4TUU - chain A; structure by X-ray diffraction, 2.64 A resolution.

[Chain A]
Molecule: Phosphatidylinositol 4,5-bisphosphate 3-kinase catalytic subunit alpha isoform
Organism: Homo sapiens
Notes: EC 2.7.1.153, 2.7.11.1
UniProtKB: P42336 (PK3CA_HUMAN); residue numbers follow UniProt; this construct covers 105-1048
Chain sequence (946 residues; each row starts with the number of its first residue):
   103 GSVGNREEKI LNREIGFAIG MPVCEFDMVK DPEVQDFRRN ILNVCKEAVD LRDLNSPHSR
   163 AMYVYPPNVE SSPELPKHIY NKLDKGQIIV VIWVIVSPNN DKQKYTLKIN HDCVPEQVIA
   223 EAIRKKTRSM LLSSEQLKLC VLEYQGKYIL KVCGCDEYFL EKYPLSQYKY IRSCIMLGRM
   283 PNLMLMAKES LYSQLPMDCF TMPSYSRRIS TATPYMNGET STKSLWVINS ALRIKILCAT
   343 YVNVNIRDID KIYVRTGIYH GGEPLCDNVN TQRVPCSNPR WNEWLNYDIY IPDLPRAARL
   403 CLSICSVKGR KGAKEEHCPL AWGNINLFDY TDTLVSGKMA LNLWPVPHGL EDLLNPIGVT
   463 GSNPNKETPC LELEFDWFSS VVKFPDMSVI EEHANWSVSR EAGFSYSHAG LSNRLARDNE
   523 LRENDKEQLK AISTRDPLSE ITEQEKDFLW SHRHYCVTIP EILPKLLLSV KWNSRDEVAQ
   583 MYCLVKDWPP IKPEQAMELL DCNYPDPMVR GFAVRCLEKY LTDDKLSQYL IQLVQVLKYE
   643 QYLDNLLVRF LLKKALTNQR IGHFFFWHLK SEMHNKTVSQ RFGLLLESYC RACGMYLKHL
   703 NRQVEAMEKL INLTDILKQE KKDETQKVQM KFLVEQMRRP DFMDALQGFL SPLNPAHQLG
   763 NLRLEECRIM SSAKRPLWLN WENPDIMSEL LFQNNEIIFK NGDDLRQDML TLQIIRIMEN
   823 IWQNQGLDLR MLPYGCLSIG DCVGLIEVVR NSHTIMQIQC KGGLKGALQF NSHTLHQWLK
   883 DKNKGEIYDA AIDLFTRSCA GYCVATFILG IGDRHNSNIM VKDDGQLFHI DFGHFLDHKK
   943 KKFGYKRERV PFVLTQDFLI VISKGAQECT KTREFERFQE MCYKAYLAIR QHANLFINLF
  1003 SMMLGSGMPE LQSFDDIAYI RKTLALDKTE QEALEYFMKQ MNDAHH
Disordered / not traced: 103-106, 234-245, 310-324, 348-351, 411-416, 865-871, 940-950, 966-971, 1047-1048
Sequence notes: expression tag (103-104)
Curated features (UniProtKB/Swiss-Prot):
  - region: I771 to R777 (G-loop), G912 to N920 (Catalytic loop), H931 to T957 (Activation loop)
  - site: K776 (Implicated in the recognition of ATP as well as PIP2. Also crucial for autophosphorylation of the p85alpha subunit)
  - natural variant: G106 (G106V: In CRC), I112 (I112N: In MCAP), R115 (R115P: In CLAPO and MADAC; uncertain significance), G118 (G118D: In CWS5), E135 (E135K: In CWS5), E218 (E218K: In CWS5), Y343 (Y343C: Found in a cancer sample; uncertain significance), V356 (V356I: In CWS5), G364 (G364R: In MCAP), E365 (E365K: In MCAP), C378 (C378Y: In MCAP), R382 (R382K: In CWS5), 14 further natural variant entries in UniProt
From the paper describing this entry:
  - disease-associated variants - E542K, E545K, H1047R: increased catalytic activity (citing earlier work)

[In short]
From the paper: E542K, E545K and H1047R increase catalytic activity.
Chain A is Phosphatidylinositol 4,5-bisphosphate 3-kinase catalytic subunit alpha isoform (Homo sapiens); the
structure, Isolated p110a subunit of PI3Ka provides a platform for structure-based drug design, was determined
by X-ray diffraction together with 4TV3 from the same study.
